Entry 8XKG (X-ray diffraction, 1.60 A resolution); this record covers chains A and B.

[Chain A (and B)]
Name: 2-C-methyl-D-erythritol 4-phosphate cytidylyltransferase
From: Acinetobacter baumannii ATCC 19606
Notes: EC 2.7.7.60; chain B of this document is another copy of the same molecule, construct and numbering; everything in this record applies to it too
UniProtKB: D0C6Q8 (D0C6Q8_ACIB2); residues 2-229 here correspond to UniProt positions 11-238 (UniProt number = residue number + 9)
Chain sequence (236 residues; numbered -6 to 229; the number before each row is that of its first residue; numbers below 1 keep their minus sign (Met-6 is residue -6)):
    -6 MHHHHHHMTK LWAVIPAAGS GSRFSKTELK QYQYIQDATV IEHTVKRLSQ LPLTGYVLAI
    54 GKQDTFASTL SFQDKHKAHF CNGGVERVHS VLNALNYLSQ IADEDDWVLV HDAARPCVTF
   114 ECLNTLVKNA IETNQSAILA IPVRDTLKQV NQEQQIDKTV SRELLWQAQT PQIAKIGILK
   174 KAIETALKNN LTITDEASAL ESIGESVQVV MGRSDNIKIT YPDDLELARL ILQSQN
Not modelled in the structure: -6 to -5, 229 (chain B: -6 to 1, 12-21, 229)
Construct notes: initiating methionine (-6); expression tag (-5 to 1)

[Chain A / chain B interface]
Residue-residue contacts - 94 pairs, chain A then chain B:
  Arg108(A) - Asp138(B)  salt bridge
  Gln128(A) - Gln148(B)
  Ile131(A) - Ile149(B)  hydrophobic
  Pro135(A) - Tyr214(B)
  Arg137(A) - Lys211(B)  hydrogen bond (side chain-backbone)
  Arg137(A) - Thr213(B)  hydrogen bond
  Arg137(A) - Tyr214(B)
  Arg137(A) - Asp217(B)  salt bridge
  Asp138(A) - Arg108(B)  salt bridge
  Asp138(A) - Gln160(B)  hydrogen bond
  Asp138(A) - Ala161(B)
  Thr139(A) - Trp159(B)
  Thr139(A) - Gln160(B)
  Thr139(A) - Ala161(B)  hydrogen bond (backbone-backbone)
  Thr139(A) - Asp188(B)
  Leu140(A) - Trp159(B)
  Leu140(A) - Gln160(B)
  Lys141(A) - Leu157(B)
  Lys141(A) - Leu158(B)
  Lys141(A) - Trp159(B)  hydrogen bond (backbone-backbone)
  Lys141(A) - Ala161(B)
  Lys141(A) - Asp188(B)  salt bridge
  Lys141(A) - Ala190(B)
  Lys141(A) - Ser191(B)
  Gln142(A) - Leu157(B)
  Gln142(A) - Leu158(B)
  Val143(A) - Leu157(B)  hydrogen bond (backbone-backbone)
  Val143(A) - Trp159(B)
  Val143(A) - Val202(B)  hydrophobic
  Gln147(A) - Trp159(B)
  Gln147(A) - Gln201(B)
  Gln147(A) - Val202(B)  hydrogen bond (backbone-backbone)
  Gln148(A) - Ser199(B)
  Gln148(A) - Val200(B)
  Gln148(A) - Gln201(B)
  Ile149(A) - Ile131(B)  hydrophobic
  Ile149(A) - Ala190(B)  hydrophobic
  Ile149(A) - Val200(B)  hydrogen bond (backbone-backbone)
  Ile149(A) - Val202(B)  hydrophobic
  Lys151(A) - Glu194(B)
  Thr152(A) - Ser191(B)
  Thr152(A) - Glu194(B)  hydrogen bond
  Val153(A) - Leu158(B)  hydrophobic
  Leu157(A) - Lys141(B)
  Leu157(A) - Gln142(B)
  Leu157(A) - Val143(B)  hydrogen bond (backbone-backbone)
  Leu157(A) - Gln145(B)
  Leu158(A) - Lys141(B)
  Leu158(A) - Gln142(B)
  Leu158(A) - Val153(B)  hydrophobic
  Trp159(A) - Thr139(B)
  Trp159(A) - Leu140(B)
  Trp159(A) - Lys141(B)  hydrogen bond (backbone-backbone)
  Trp159(A) - Val143(B)
  Trp159(A) - Gln147(B)
  Gln160(A) - Asp138(B)
  Gln160(A) - Thr139(B)
  Ala161(A) - Asp138(B)
  Ala161(A) - Thr139(B)  hydrogen bond (backbone-backbone)
  Thr187(A) - Thr139(B)
  Asp188(A) - Thr139(B)
  Asp188(A) - Lys141(B)  salt bridge
  Ala190(A) - Lys141(B)
  Ser191(A) - Lys141(B)
  Ser191(A) - Thr152(B)
  Glu194(A) - Lys141(B)  salt bridge
  Glu194(A) - Ile149(B)
  Glu194(A) - Lys151(B)
  Glu194(A) - Thr152(B)  hydrogen bond
  Ser199(A) - Gln148(B)
  Val200(A) - Gln148(B)
  Val200(A) - Ile149(B)  hydrogen bond (backbone-backbone)
  Gln201(A) - Gln147(B)
  Gln201(A) - Gln148(B)
  Val202(A) - Val143(B)  hydrophobic
  Val202(A) - Gln147(B)  hydrogen bond (backbone-backbone)
  Val202(A) - Ile149(B)  hydrophobic
  Met204(A) - Tyr214(B)
  Arg206(A) - Asp216(B)  salt bridge
  Ser207(A) - Asp217(B)  hydrogen bond
  Ser207(A) - Leu220(B)
  Asp208(A) - Leu220(B)
  Thr213(A) - Arg137(B)
  Tyr214(A) - Arg137(B)  hydrogen bond
  Tyr214(A) - Ser207(B)
  Asp216(A) - Arg206(B)  salt bridge
  Leu220(A) - Leu223(B)
  Leu220(A) - Ile224(B)  hydrophobic
  Leu220(A) - Ser227(B)
  Leu223(A) - Leu223(B)
  Leu223(A) - Gln226(B)
  Leu223(A) - Ser227(B)
  Ile224(A) - Leu223(B)  hydrophobic
  Ser227(A) - Leu223(B)
Also at the interface, not in a pair above, chain A (46 interface residues in all): Val136, Asp150, Asp217, Glu219
Also at the interface, not in a pair above, chain B (45 interface residues in all): Gln128, Val136, Thr187, Glu219

[In short]
The interface between chain A and chain B involves 46 residues on one side and 45 on the other, with 17
hydrogen bonds and 8 salt bridges. Polar pairs include Arg108(A)-Asp138(B), Arg137(A)-Asp217(B) and
Lys141(A)-Asp188(B).
Both chains are 2-C-methyl-D-erythritol 4-phosphate cytidylyltransferase (Acinetobacter baumannii ATCC 19606).
Entry 8XKG (Crystal structure of Acinetobacter baumannii IspD) was determined by X-ray diffraction, deposited
together with 8XHU and 8XKF.
